8AQT - chains A and B; structure by electron microscopy, 4.40 A resolution (low resolution: residue-level contacts below are approximate; hydrogen-bond / salt-bridge calls are withheld).

Chain A:
Name: Processed angiotensin-converting enzyme 2, Ig gamma-2A chain C region, membrane-bound form
From: Mus musculus
UniProt: chimeric construct of Q8R0I0, P01865: residues 19-615 from Q8R0I0 (ACE2_MOUSE) positions 19-615 (same numbers); residues 628-859 from P01865 positions 97-328 (UniProt number = residue number - 531)
Chain sequence (886 residues; each row starts with the number of its first residue; numbers below 1 keep their minus sign (Met-15 is residue -15)):
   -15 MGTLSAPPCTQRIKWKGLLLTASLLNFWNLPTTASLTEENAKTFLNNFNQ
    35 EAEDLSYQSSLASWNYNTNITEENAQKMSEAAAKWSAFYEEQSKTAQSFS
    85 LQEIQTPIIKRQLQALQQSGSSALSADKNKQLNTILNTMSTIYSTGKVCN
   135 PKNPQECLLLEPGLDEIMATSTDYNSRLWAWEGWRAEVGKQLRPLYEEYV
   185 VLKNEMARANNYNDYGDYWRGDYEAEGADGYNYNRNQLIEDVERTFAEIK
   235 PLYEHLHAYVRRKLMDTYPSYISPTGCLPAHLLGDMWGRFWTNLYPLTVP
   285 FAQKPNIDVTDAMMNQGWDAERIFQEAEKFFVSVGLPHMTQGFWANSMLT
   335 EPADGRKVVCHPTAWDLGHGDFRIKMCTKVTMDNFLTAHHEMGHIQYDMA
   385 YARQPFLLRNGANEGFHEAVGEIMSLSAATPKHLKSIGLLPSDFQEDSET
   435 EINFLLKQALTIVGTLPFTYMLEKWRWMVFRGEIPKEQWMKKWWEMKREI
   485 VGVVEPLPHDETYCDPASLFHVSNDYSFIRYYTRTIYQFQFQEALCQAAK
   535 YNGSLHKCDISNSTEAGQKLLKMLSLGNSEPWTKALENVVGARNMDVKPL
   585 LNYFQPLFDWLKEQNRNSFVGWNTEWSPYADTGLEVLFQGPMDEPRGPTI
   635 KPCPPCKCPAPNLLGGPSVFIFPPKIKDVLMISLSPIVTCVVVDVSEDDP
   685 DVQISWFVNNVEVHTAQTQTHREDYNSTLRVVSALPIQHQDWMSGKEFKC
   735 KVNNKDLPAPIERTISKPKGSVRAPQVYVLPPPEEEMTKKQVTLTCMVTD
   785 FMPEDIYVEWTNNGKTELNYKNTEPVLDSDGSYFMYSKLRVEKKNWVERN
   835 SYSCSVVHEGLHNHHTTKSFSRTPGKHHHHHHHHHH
Not modelled in the structure: -15 to 19, 604-870
Construct notes: initiating methionine (-15); expression tag (-14 to 18, 860-870); linker (616-627)
Cystine bridges: Cys133-Cys141, Cys530-Cys542
Covalently attached groups: N-acetylglucosamine (NAG) linked to Asn53
Swiss-Prot annotation at these positions:
  - active site: Glu375 (Proton acceptor), His505 (Proton donor)
  - binding site (chloride): Arg169, Trp477, Lys481
  - binding site (substrate): Arg273, His345, Pro346, Tyr515
  - binding site (Zn(2+)): His374, His378, Glu402
  - glycosylation (N-linked (GlcNAc...) asparagine): Asn53, Asn536, Asn546, Asn710
From the paper describing this entry:
  - specificity-determining residues: His353

Chain B:
Name: Spike glycoprotein, Fibritin
From: Severe acute respiratory syndrome coronavirus 2
UniProt: chimeric construct of P0DTC2, P10104: residues 4-1208 from P0DTC2 (SPIKE_SARS2) positions 1-1205 (UniProt number = residue number - 3); residues 1213-1237 from P10104 positions 460-484 (UniProt number = residue number - 753)
Chain sequence (1287 residues; each row starts with the number of its first residue):
     4 MFVFLVLLPLVSSQCVNLTTRTQLPPAYTNSFTRGVYYPDKVFRSSVLHS
    54 TQDLFLPFFSNVTWFHAIHVSGTNGTKRFANPVLPFNDGVYFASTEKSNI
   104 IRGWIFGTTLDSKTQSLLIVNNATNVVIKVCEFQFCNDPFLGVYYHKNNK
   154 SWMESEFRVYSSANNCTFEYVSQPFLMDLEGKQGNFKNLREFVFKNIDGY
   204 FKIYSKHTPINLVRGLPQGFSALEPLVDLPIGINITRFQTLHISYLTPGD
   254 SSSGWTAGAAAYYVGYLQPRTFLLKYNENGTITDAVDCALDPLSETKCTL
   304 KSFTVEKGIYQTSNFRVQPTESIVRFPNITNLCPFGEVFNATRFASVYAW
   354 NRKRISNCVADYSVLYNSASFSTFKCYGVSPTKLNDLCFTNVYADSFVIR
   404 GDEVRQIAPGQTGNIADYNYKLPDDFTGCVIAWNSNNLDSKVGGNYNYLY
   454 RLFRKSNLKPFERDISTEIYQAGSTPCNGVKGFNCYFPLQSYGFQPTYGV
   504 GYQPYRVVVLSFELLHAPATVCGPKKSTNLVKNKCVNFNFNGLTGTGVLT
   554 ESNKKFLPFQQFGRDIADTTDAVRDPQTLEILDITPCSFGGVSVITPGTN
   604 TSNQVAVLYQGVNCTEVPVAIHADQLTPTWRVYSTGSNVFQTRAGCLIGA
   654 EHVNNSYECDIPIGAGICASYQTQTNSPGSASSVASQSIIAYTMSLGVEN
   704 SVAYSNNSIAIPTNFTISVTTEILPVSMTKTSVDCTMYICGDSTECSNLL
   754 LQYGSFCTQLNRALTGIAVEQDKNTQEVFAQVKQIYKTPPIKDFGGFNFS
   804 QILPDPSKPSKRSFIEDLLFNKVTLADAGFIKQYGDCLGDIAARDLICAQ
   854 KFNGLTVLPPLLTDEMIAQYTSALLAGTITSGWTFGAGAALQIPFAMQMA
   904 YRFNGIGVTQNVLYENQKLIANQFNSAIGKIQDSLSSTASALGKLQDVVN
   954 QNAQALNTLVKQLSSNFGAISSVLNDILSRLDPPEAEVQIDRLITGRLQS
  1004 LQTYVTQQLIRAAEIRASANLAATKMSECVLGQSKRVDFCGKGYHLMSFP
  1054 QSAPHGVVFLHVTYVPAQEKNFTTAPAICHDGKAHFPREGVFVSNGTHWF
  1104 VTQRNFYEPQIITTDNTFVSGNCDVVIGIVNNTVYDPLQPELDSFKEELD
  1154 KYFKNHTSPDVDLGDISGINASVVNIQKEIDRLNEVAKNLNESLIDLQEL
  1204 GKYEQGSGYIPEAPRDGQAYVRKDGEWVLLSTFLGRSLEVLFQGPGHHHH
  1254 HHHHHHSAWSHPQFEKGGGSGGGGSGGSAWSHPQFEK
Not modelled in the structure: 4-332, 526-1290
Construct notes: variant Ala83 (Asp80 in P0DTC2), Gly218 (Asp215 in P0DTC2), Ile246 (Arg in P0DTC2), Asn417 (Lys in P0DTC2), Lys484 (Glu in P0DTC2), Tyr501 (Asn in P0DTC2), Gly614 (Asp in P0DTC2), Gly682 (Arg in P0DTC2), Ser683 (Arg in P0DTC2), Ser685 (Arg in P0DTC2), Val701 (Ala in P0DTC2); engineered mutation Pro986 (Lys in P0DTC2), Pro987 (Val in P0DTC2), Leu1232 (Phe479 in P10104); linker (1209-1212); expression tag (1238-1290)
Cystine bridges: Cys336-Cys361, Cys379-Cys432, Cys391-Cys525, Cys480-Cys488
Covalently attached groups: N-acetylglucosamine (NAG) linked to Asn343
Swiss-Prot annotation at these positions:
  - glycosylation (N-linked (GlcNAc...) asparagine): Asn20 (complex), Asn64 (hybrid), Asn77 (complex), Asn125 (hybrid), Asn152 (complex), Asn168 (complex), Asn237 (high mannose), Asn334 (complex), Asn606 (hybrid)

Interface between chain A and chain B:
Residue-residue contacts - 10 pairs, chain A then chain B:
  Asn24(A) - Asn487(B)
  Asn31(A) - Gln493(B)
  Tyr41(A) - Gln498(B)
  Tyr41(A) - Thr500(B)
  Tyr41(A) - Tyr501(B)
  Ser82(A) - Phe486(B)
  His353(A) - Tyr501(B)
  His353(A) - Tyr505(B)
  Gly354(A) - Gly502(B)
  Asp355(A) - Thr500(B)
Other interface residues (no listed pair), chain A (10 interface residues in all): Gln34, Gln81, Arg393
Other interface residues (no listed pair), chain B (9 interface residues in all): Ser494
From the paper, about this interface:
  - specific contacts: Tyr41(A)-Tyr501(B) (pi stacking), His353(A)-Tyr501(B) (cation-pi contact)

In short:
The interface between chain A and chain B involves 10 residues on one side and 9 on the other. The authors
report pi stacking between Tyr41(A) and Tyr501(B); a cation-pi contact between His353(A) and Tyr501(B).
Covalently linked N-acetylglucosamine: at Asn53(A). Covalently linked N-acetylglucosamine: at Asn343(B). From
the paper: the specificity determinant His353(A).
Chain A is Processed angiotensin-converting enzyme 2, Ig gamma-2A chain C region, membrane-bound form (Mus
musculus) and chain B is Spike glycoprotein, Fibritin (Severe acute respiratory syndrome coronavirus 2); the
structure, Beta SARS-CoV-2 Spike bound to mouse ACE2 (local), was determined by electron microscopy, deposited
together with 8AQW, 8AQS, 8AQU and 8AQV.
